PDB entry 8G9U | electron microscopy, 3.00 A resolution | chains K and M of the 17 polymer chains in the assembly

Chain K:
Molecule: crRNA
Organism: Neisseria lactamica
Sequence (43 nucleotides; each row starts with the number of its first residue):
     1 GUUGAAACAGGGUCAGCUUGCCGUAGGUGGCAUCGCCCUCGUC

Chain M:
Molecule: CRISPR-associated protein, Csd2 family
Organism: Neisseria lactamica
UniProtKB: D0W8X6 (D0W8X6_NEILA); residues 2-283 here = UniProt positions 2-283
Chain sequence (283 residues; row label = number of the first residue in the row):
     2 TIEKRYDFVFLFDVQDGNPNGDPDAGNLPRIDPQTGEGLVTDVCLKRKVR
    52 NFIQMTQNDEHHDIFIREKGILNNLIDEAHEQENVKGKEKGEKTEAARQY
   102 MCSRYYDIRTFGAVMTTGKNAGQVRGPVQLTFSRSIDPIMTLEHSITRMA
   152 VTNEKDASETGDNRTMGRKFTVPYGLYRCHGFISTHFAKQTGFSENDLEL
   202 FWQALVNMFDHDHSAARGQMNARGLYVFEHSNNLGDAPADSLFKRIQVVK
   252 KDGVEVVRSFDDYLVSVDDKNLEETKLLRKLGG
Unresolved in the structure: 75-93
Construct notes: expression tag (284)

How chain K and chain M interact:
Pairs across the interface (67; chain K residue first):
  G1(K) - Gln191(M)  sugar contact
  U2(K) - Asn121(M)  phosphate contact
  U3(K) - Asn121(M)  hydrogen bond to the phosphate
  U3(K) - Gln124(M)  hydrogen bond to the phosphate
  U3(K) - Arg126(M)  salt bridge to the phosphate
  G4(K) - Asn121(M)  hydrogen bond to the base
  G4(K) - Ala122(M)  base contact
  G4(K) - Gln124(M)  hydrogen bond to the base
  A5(K) - Ala114(M)  hydrogen bond to the sugar
  A5(K) - Val115(M)  base contact
  A5(K) - Ala122(M)  base contact
  A5(K) - Gln124(M)  base contact
  A5(K) - Val125(M)  hydrogen bond to the sugar
  A5(K) - Arg126(M)  sugar contact
  A6(K) - Arg51(M)  hydrogen bond to the phosphate
  A6(K) - Ile67(M)  sugar contact
  A6(K) - Phe112(M)  phosphate contact
  A6(K) - Gly113(M)  sugar contact
  A6(K) - Ala114(M)  sugar contact
  A6(K) - Val115(M)  base contact
  A6(K) - Arg126(M)  phosphate contact
  A7(K) - Val44(M)  sugar contact
  A7(K) - Lys47(M)  salt bridge to the phosphate
  A7(K) - Arg51(M)  salt bridge to the phosphate
  A7(K) - Ile67(M)  sugar contact
  A7(K) - Phe112(M)  phosphate contact
  C8(K) - Asn21(M)  phosphate contact
  C8(K) - Thr42(M)  phosphate contact
  C8(K) - Val44(M)  sugar contact
  C8(K) - Cys45(M)  sugar contact
  C8(K) - Arg48(M)  salt bridge to the phosphate
  C8(K) - Glu69(M)  hydrogen bond to the base
  A9(K) - Asn19(M)  sugar contact
  A9(K) - Asn21(M)  hydrogen bond to the phosphate
  A9(K) - Gly22(M)  hydrogen bond to the phosphate
  A9(K) - Pro24(M)  sugar contact
  A9(K) - Gly27(M)  base contact
  A9(K) - Asn28(M)  hydrogen bond to the sugar
  A9(K) - Arg31(M)  salt bridge to the phosphate
  A9(K) - Thr42(M)  hydrogen bond to the phosphate
  A9(K) - Val44(M)  phosphate contact
  G10(K) - Pro20(M)  phosphate contact
  G10(K) - Asn21(M)  phosphate contact
  G10(K) - Arg218(M)  salt bridge to the phosphate
  G11(K) - Ser215(M)  hydrogen bond to the phosphate
  G11(K) - Ala217(M)  phosphate contact
  G11(K) - Arg218(M)  salt bridge to the phosphate
  G12(K) - Arg149(M)  base contact
  G12(K) - Lys170(M)  hydrogen bond to the sugar
  G12(K) - Ser215(M)  hydrogen bond to the phosphate
  G12(K) - Ala216(M)  hydrogen bond to the phosphate
  G12(K) - Ala217(M)  phosphate contact
  U13(K) - Ile147(M)  base contact
  U13(K) - Thr148(M)  hydrogen bond to the sugar
  U13(K) - Arg149(M)  sugar contact
  U13(K) - Thr166(M)  base contact
  U13(K) - Arg169(M)  base contact
  U13(K) - Lys170(M)  salt bridge to the phosphate
  C14(K) - Thr148(M)  sugar contact
  C14(K) - Arg149(M)  phosphate contact
  C14(K) - Met150(M)  hydrogen bond to the phosphate
  A15(K) - Ser146(M)  sugar contact
  A15(K) - Ile147(M)  phosphate contact
  A15(K) - Thr148(M)  hydrogen bond to the phosphate
  A15(K) - Met167(M)  base contact
  G16(K) - Asp163(M)  base contact
  G16(K) - Arg165(M)  base contact
Other interface residues (no listed pair), chain M (44 interface residues in all): Lys49, Gly123, Gly168

In short:
16 residues of chain K face 44 of chain M across their interface; the contacts include 19 hydrogen bonds and 8
salt bridges. Polar pairs include G4(K)-Asn121(M), G4(K)-Gln124(M) and C8(K)-Glu69(M).
Here chain K is crRNA and chain M is CRISPR-associated protein, Csd2 family, both from Neisseria lactamica.
Entry 8G9U (Exploiting Activation and Inactivation Mechanisms in Type I-C CRISPR-Cas3 for Genome Editing
Applications) was determined by electron microscopy (same publication as 8G9S, 8G9T, 8GAF, 8GAM and 8GAN).
